Entry 3RUG (X-ray diffraction, 2.20 A resolution); this record covers chains A and B of the 4 polymer chains in the assembly.

# Chain A
Molecule: Antigen-presenting glycoprotein CD1d1
Source organism: Mus musculus
Notes: fragment: extracellular domain
UniProtKB: P11609 (CD1D1_MOUSE); residues 1-279 here correspond to UniProt positions 19-297 (UniProt number = residue number + 18)
Amino-acid sequence (302 residues; row label = number of the first residue in the row):
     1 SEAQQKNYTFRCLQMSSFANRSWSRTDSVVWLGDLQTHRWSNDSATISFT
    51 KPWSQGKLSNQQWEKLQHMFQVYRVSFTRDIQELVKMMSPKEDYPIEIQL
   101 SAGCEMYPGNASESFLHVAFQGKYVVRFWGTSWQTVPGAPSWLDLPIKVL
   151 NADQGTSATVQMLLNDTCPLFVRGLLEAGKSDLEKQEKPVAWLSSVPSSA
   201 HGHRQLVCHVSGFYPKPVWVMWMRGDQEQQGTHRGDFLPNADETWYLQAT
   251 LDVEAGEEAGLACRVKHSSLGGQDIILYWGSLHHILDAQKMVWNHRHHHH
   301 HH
Not modelled in the structure: 1-7, 199-201, 297-302
Cystine bridges: Cys104-Cys168, Cys208-Cys263
Covalent attachments: N-acetylglucosamine (NAG) linked to Asn20, Asn42, Asn165
Sequence notes: conflict His201 (Asp219 in P11609); expression tag (280-302)
Ligand contacts: DB6 ((11E,14E)-N-[(2S,3S,4R)-1-(alpha-D-glucopyranosyloxy)-3,4-dihydroxyoctadecan-2-yl]icosa-11,14-dienamide): Cys12, Leu13, Gln14, Ser28, Val30, Trp40, Ile47, Met69, Phe70, Val72, Tyr73, Ser76, Phe77, Asp80, Ile81, Leu84, Val85, Ile96, Ile98, Leu100, Ala102, Leu116, Val118, Phe120, Val125, Val126, Trp133, Trp142, Leu143, Ile147, Leu150, Asp153, Gly155, Thr156, Thr159, Val160, Leu163, Phe171
Swiss-Prot annotation at these positions:
  - binding site (a D-galactosylceramide): Asp80, Asp153 to Thr156
  - glycosylation (N-linked (GlcNAc...) asparagine): Asn7, Asn20, Asn42, Asn110, Asn165
Reported in the primary citation:
  - conformationally variable residues (side-chain flip): Leu84, Leu150
  - binding site for DB6: Gly155, Thr156

# Chain B
Molecule: Beta-2-microglobulin
Source organism: Mus musculus
UniProtKB: P01887 (B2MG_MOUSE); residues 1-99 here correspond to UniProt positions 21-119 (UniProt number = residue number + 20)
Amino-acid sequence (99 residues; row label = number of the first residue in the row):
     1 IQKTPQIQVYSRHPPENGKPNILNCYVTQFHPPHIEIQMLKNGKKIPKVE
    51 MSDMSFSKDWSFYILAHTEFTPTETDTYACRVKHASMAEPKTVYWDRDM
Not modelled in the structure: 1
Cystine bridges: Cys25-Cys80

# Chain A / chain B interface
Contacting residue pairs - 67 pairs, chain A then chain B:
  Leu13(A) with Ser55(B); Phe56(B)
  Gln14(A) with Phe56(B)
  Met15(A) with Met54(B); Phe62(B), hydrophobic
  Ser17(A) with Pro33(B); His34(B), hydrogen bond
  Val29(A) with Asp53(B); Met54(B); Ser55(B)
  Trp31(A) with Ser55(B), hydrogen bond
  Gln36(A) with Asp53(B), hydrogen bond
  Arg39(A) with Asp53(B), salt bridge
  Glu97(A) with Pro33(B); His34(B), salt bridge
  Gln99(A) with His31(B); Phe56(B); Trp60(B), hydrogen bond (side chain-backbone); Phe62(B)
  Leu100(A) with Phe56(B)
  His117(A) with Trp60(B)
  Ala119(A) with Trp60(B), hydrophobic
  Gln121(A) with His31(B)
  Gly122(A) with His31(B); Trp60(B)
  Tyr124(A) with Trp60(B)
  Trp192(A) with Pro14(B), hydrophobic; Pro15(B)
  Ser194(A) with Asp98(B), hydrogen bond (side chain-backbone)
  Ser195(A) with Asp98(B)
  Val196(A) with Asp98(B); Met99(B)
  Val207(A) with Asp98(B)
  His209(A) with Met99(B)
  Ser211(A) with Arg12(B), hydrogen bond (side chain-backbone)
  Gly212(A) with Arg12(B)
  Leu238(A) with Gln8(B); Tyr10(B); Tyr26(B), hydrophobic
  Pro239(A) with Tyr10(B), hydrogen bond (backbone-side chain); Tyr26(B); Leu65(B)
  Asn240(A) with Tyr10(B); Arg12(B); Asn24(B), hydrogen bond; Leu65(B)
  Ala241(A) with Leu65(B); His67(B)
  Asp242(A) with Arg12(B), salt bridge
  Thr244(A) with Arg12(B), hydrogen bond
  Tyr246(A) with Tyr10(B), hydrophobic
  Gln248(A) with Met99(B)
  Lys290(A) with Glu16(B); Asn17(B), hydrogen bond (backbone-backbone)
  Met291(A) with Pro15(B); Arg97(B)
  Val292(A) with Asn17(B), hydrogen bond (backbone-side chain); Glu74(B); Arg97(B)
  Trp293(A) with Glu74(B); Asp96(B); Arg97(B); Asp98(B), hydrogen bond
  Asn294(A) with Glu74(B), hydrogen bond (backbone-backbone); Thr75(B)
  His295(A) with Asp98(B), salt bridge
  Arg296(A) with Thr77(B)
Interface residues without a listed pair, chain A (44 interface residues in all): Trp23, Ser101, Val118, Val190, Asp236
Interface residues without a listed pair, chain B (33 interface residues in all): Gln6, Ser11, His13, Pro32, Tyr63, Thr73

# In short
The interface between chain A and chain B involves 44 residues on one side and 33 on the other; the contacts
include 13 hydrogen bonds and 4 salt bridges. Among the polar pairs are Arg39(A)-Asp53(B), Glu97(A)-His34(B)
and Asp242(A)-Arg12(B). From the paper: a binding site for DB6 at Gly155(A) and Thr156(A); conformational
variability at Leu84(A) and Leu150(A).
Here chain A is Antigen-presenting glycoprotein CD1d1 and chain B is Beta-2-microglobulin, both from Mus
musculus. Entry 3RUG (Crystal structure of Valpha10-Vbeta8.1 NKT TCR in complex with
CD1d-alphaglucosylceramide (C20:2)) was determined by X-ray diffraction (same publication as 3AXL).
